9J1O - chains B and C of the 3 polymer chains in the assembly; structure by X-ray diffraction, 2.23 A resolution.

Chain B:
Molecule: 15-nt DNA strand
Sequence (15 nucleotides; each row starts with the number of its first residue):
     2 CCAATTCCCTTTTCA
Covalently attached groups: thymidine (THM) linked to DC2

Chain C:
Protein: Transcription factor Spi-B
Organism: Mus musculus
Reference sequence: O35906 (SPIB_MOUSE); aligned to UniProt positions 160-265 over residues 162-267 (the alignment contains insertions or deletions, so no single offset holds)
Amino-acid sequence (106 residues; each row starts with the number of its first residue):
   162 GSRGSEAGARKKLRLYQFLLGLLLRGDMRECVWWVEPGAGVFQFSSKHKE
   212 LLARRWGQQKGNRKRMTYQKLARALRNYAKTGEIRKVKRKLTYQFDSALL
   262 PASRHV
Disordered / not traced: 162-168, 264-267

Interface between chain B and chain C:
Contacting residue pairs (19; chain B residue first):
  DA4(B) - Arg175(C)  sugar contact
  DA5(B) - Arg175(C)  salt bridge to the phosphate
  DA5(B) - Leu176(C)  hydrogen bond to the phosphate
  DA5(B) - Lys221(C)  hydrogen bond to the phosphate
  DA5(B) - Tyr239(C)  hydrogen bond to the phosphate
  DT6(B) - Trp217(C)  hydrogen bond to the phosphate
  DT6(B) - Lys221(C)  salt bridge to the phosphate
  DT6(B) - Asn223(C)  hydrogen bond to the phosphate
  DT6(B) - Met227(C)  phosphate contact
  DT6(B) - Ala235(C)  phosphate contact
  DT6(B) - Asn238(C)  base contact
  DT7(B) - Asn223(C)  phosphate contact
  DT7(B) - Arg224(C)  phosphate contact
  DT7(B) - Lys225(C)  hydrogen bond to the phosphate
  DT7(B) - Lys231(C)  salt bridge to the phosphate
  DT7(B) - Arg234(C)  base contact
  DC8(B) - Lys225(C)  salt bridge to the phosphate
  DC8(B) - Arg234(C)  base contact
  DC10(B) - Gln230(C)  base contact
Also at the interface, not in a pair above, chain B (7 interface residues in all): DC9
Also at the interface, not in a pair above, chain C (16 interface residues in all): Leu174, Arg226

In short:
Chain B and chain C form an interface of 7 and 16 residues respectively, with 6 hydrogen bonds and 4 salt
bridges. Among the polar pairs are DA5(B)-Leu176(C), DA5(B)-Lys221(C) and DA5(B)-Tyr239(C). Thymidine is
covalently linked to DC2(B).
Chain B is a 15-nt DNA strand and chain C is Transcription factor Spi-B (Mus musculus); the structure, Mouse
Spi-B Ets domain in complex with DNA containing GGAA sequence, was determined by X-ray diffraction together
with 9J1N from the same study.
